Entry 5BMH (X-ray diffraction, 1.60 A resolution); this record covers chain A.

Chain A:
Name: Immunoglobulin G-binding protein G
From: Streptococcus sp. group G
UniProt: P19909 (SPG2_STRSG); residues 3-56 here correspond to UniProt positions 304-357 (UniProt number = residue number + 301)
Amino-acid sequence (56 residues; numbered 1 to 56; the number before each row is that of its first residue):
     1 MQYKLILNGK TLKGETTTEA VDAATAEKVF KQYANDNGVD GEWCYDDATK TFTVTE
Glycans and other covalent adducts: compound MTN linked to C44
Sequence notes: initiating methionine (1); expression tag (2); engineered mutation C44 (Thr345 in P19909)
Residues lining bound ligands: MTN (S-[(1-oxyl-2,2,5,5-tetramethyl-2,5-dihydro-1H-pyrrol-3-yl)methyl] methanesulfonothioate): Y45, D46, T51, T53

Summary:
Compound MTN is covalently linked to C44.
Chain A is Immunoglobulin G-binding protein G (Streptococcus sp. group G); the structure, Nitroxide Spin
Labels in Protein GB1: T44 Mutant, Crystal Form B, was determined by X-ray diffraction (same publication as
5BMG and 5BMI).
